PDB entry 8DY6 | electron microscopy, 4.32 A resolution (low resolution: residue-level contacts below are approximate; hydrogen-bond / salt-bridge calls are withheld) | chains I and K of the 12 polymer chains in the assembly

[Chain I]
Protein: Envelope glycoprotein gp160
Organism: Human immunodeficiency virus 1
Amino-acid sequence (646 residues; numbered 9 to 666 plus 1 insertion-coded residue; 13 numbers in that range are skipped by the numbering (no residue carries them; nothing is unmodelled there); the number before each row is that of its first residue):
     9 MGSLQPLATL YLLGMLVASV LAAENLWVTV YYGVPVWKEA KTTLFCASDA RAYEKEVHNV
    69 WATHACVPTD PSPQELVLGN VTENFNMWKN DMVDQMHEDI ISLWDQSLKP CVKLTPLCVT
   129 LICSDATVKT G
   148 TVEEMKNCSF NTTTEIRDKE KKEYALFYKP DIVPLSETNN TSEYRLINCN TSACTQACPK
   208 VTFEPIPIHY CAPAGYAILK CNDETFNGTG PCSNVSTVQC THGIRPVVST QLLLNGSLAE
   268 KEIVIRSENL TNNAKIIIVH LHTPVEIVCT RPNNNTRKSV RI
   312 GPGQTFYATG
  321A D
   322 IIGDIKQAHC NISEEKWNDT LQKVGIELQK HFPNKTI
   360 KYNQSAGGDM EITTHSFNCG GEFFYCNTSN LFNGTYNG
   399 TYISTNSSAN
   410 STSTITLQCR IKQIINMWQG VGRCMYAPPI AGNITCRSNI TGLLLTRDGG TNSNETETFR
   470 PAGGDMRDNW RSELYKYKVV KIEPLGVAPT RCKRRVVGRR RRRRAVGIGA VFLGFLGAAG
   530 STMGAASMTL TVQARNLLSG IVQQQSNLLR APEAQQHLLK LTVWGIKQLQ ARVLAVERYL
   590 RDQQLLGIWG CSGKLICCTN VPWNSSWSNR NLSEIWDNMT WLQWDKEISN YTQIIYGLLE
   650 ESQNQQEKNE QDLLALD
Disordered / not traced: 9-32, 506-666
Disulfide bonds: Cys54-Cys74, Cys119-Cys205, Cys126-Cys196, Cys131-Cys155, Cys201-Cys433, Cys218-Cys247, Cys228-Cys239, Cys296-Cys331, Cys378-Cys445, Cys385-Cys418
Glycans and other covalent adducts: N-acetylglucosamine (NAG) linked to Asn154, Asn158, Asn197, Asn234, Asn241, Asn355, Asn362, Asn386, Asn392, Asn442, Asn448; glycan linked to Asn301, Asn332

[Chain K]
Protein: MU89+S27Y Heavy Chain
Organism: Mus musculus
Amino-acid sequence (145 residues; each row starts with the number of its first residue; numbers below 1 keep their minus sign (Met-18 is residue -18)):
   -18 MGWSCIILFL VATATGVHSQ VQLVQSGAEV KKPGASVKVS CKASGYRFTD HYIHWVRQAP
    42 GQGPEWMGWI NTSSGRSNFA QKFQGRVTMT RDTSISTAYM ELNRLKSDDT AVYYCTTGSW
   102 ISLYYDSSGY PNFDYWGQGT LVTVT
Disordered / not traced: -18 to 0
Disulfide bonds: Cys22-Cys96

[Chain I / chain K interface]
Residue-residue contacts (24; chain I residue first):
  Lys137(I) with Ser55(K); Arg57(K)
  Thr138(I) with Ser55(K)
  Gly139(I) with Leu104(K)
  Thr148(I) with Leu104(K)
  Pro299(I) with Tyr105(K)
  Ile322(I) with Arg57(K)
  Ile323(I) with Asn59(K)
  Gly324(I) with Asp107(K)
  Asp325(I) with Tyr33(K); Trp50(K); Asn52(K); Arg57(K); Asp107(K)
  Ile326(I) with Arg57(K)
  Lys327(I) with Tyr33(K); Asn52(K); Ser103(K); Leu104(K); Tyr106(K); Asp107(K)
  Gln328(I) with Leu104(K)
  His330(I) with Tyr105(K)
  Thr415(I) with Tyr105(K)
Also at the interface, not in a pair above, chain K (14 interface residues in all): Gly56, Ile102, Ser109

[In short]
The chain I/chain K interface involves 14 residues from each chain. Covalently linked N-acetylglucosamine: at
Asn154(I), Asn158(I), Asn197(I), Asn234(I), Asn241(I) and Asn355(I) and 5 more.
Here chain I is Envelope glycoprotein gp160 (Human immunodeficiency virus 1) and chain K is MU89+S27Y Heavy
Chain (Mus musculus). Entry 8DY6 (Vaccine elicited Antibody MU89+S27Y bound to
CH848.D949.10.17_N133D_N138T.DS.SOSIP.664 HIV-1 Env trimer) was determined by electron microscopy (same
publication as 8DTO).
